6MG2 - chains A and B of the 4 polymer chains in the assembly; structure by X-ray diffraction, 1.93 A resolution.

# Chain A (and B)
Molecule: CCAAT/enhancer-binding protein beta
From: Homo sapiens
Notes: chain B of this document is another copy of the same molecule, construct and numbering; everything in this record applies to it too
Reference sequence: P17676 (CEBPB_HUMAN), isoform P17676-2; residues 269-344 here correspond to UniProt positions 246-321 (UniProt number = residue number - 23)
Chain sequence (78 residues; each row starts with the number of its first residue):
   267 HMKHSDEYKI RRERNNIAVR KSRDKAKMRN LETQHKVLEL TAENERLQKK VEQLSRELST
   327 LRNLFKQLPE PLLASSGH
Disordered / not traced: 267, 333-344 (chain B: 267, 337-344)
Differences from the reference sequence: expression tag (267-268)
Curated features (UniProtKB/Swiss-Prot):
  - region: Leu-320, Leu-327 (Leucine-zipper)
Reported in the primary citation:
  - mutagenesis - V285A: decreased binding to unmodified oligo
  - mutagenesis - V285A (7-fold): increased binding to 5mC

# How chain A and chain B interact
Pairs across the interface (40):
  Asn-296(A) / Asn-296(B)  hydrogen bond
  Thr-299(A) / Thr-299(B)
  Thr-299(A) / Val-303(B)
  Gln-300(A) / Thr-299(B)
  Val-303(A) / Thr-299(B)
  Val-303(A) / Lys-302(B)
  Val-303(A) / Val-303(B)  hydrophobic
  Val-303(A) / Leu-306(B)
  Leu-306(A) / Val-303(B)
  Leu-306(A) / Leu-306(B)  hydrophobic
  Leu-306(A) / Thr-307(B)
  Thr-307(A) / Leu-306(B)
  Glu-309(A) / Asn-310(B)
  Asn-310(A) / Leu-306(B)  hydrogen bond (side chain-backbone)
  Asn-310(A) / Glu-309(B)
  Asn-310(A) / Asn-310(B)  hydrogen bond
  Asn-310(A) / Leu-313(B)
  Leu-313(A) / Asn-310(B)
  Leu-313(A) / Leu-313(B)  hydrophobic
  Leu-313(A) / Gln-314(B)
  Leu-313(A) / Val-317(B)
  Gln-314(A) / Leu-313(B)
  Val-317(A) / Val-317(B)  hydrophobic
  Val-317(A) / Leu-320(B)  hydrophobic
  Leu-320(A) / Val-317(B)
  Leu-320(A) / Leu-320(B)  hydrophobic
  Leu-320(A) / Ser-321(B)
  Leu-320(A) / Leu-324(B)  hydrophobic
  Ser-321(A) / Leu-320(B)
  Glu-323(A) / Leu-324(B)
  Glu-323(A) / Arg-328(B)  salt bridge
  Leu-324(A) / Leu-320(B)  hydrophobic
  Leu-324(A) / Leu-324(B)  hydrophobic
  Leu-327(A) / Leu-327(B)  hydrophobic
  Leu-327(A) / Arg-328(B)
  Leu-327(A) / Phe-331(B)
  Arg-328(A) / Glu-323(B)  salt bridge
  Arg-328(A) / Leu-327(B)
  Leu-330(A) / Phe-331(B)  hydrophobic
  Phe-331(A) / Phe-331(B)  hydrophobic
Also at the interface, not in a pair above, chain A (21 interface residues in all): Lys-302, Lys-316
Also at the interface, not in a pair above, chain B (20 interface residues in all): Gln-300, Lys-316

# In short
21 residues of chain A and 20 residues of chain B are in contact; the contacts include 3 hydrogen bonds and 2
salt bridges. Polar pairs include Glu-323(A)/Arg-328(B), Asn-296(A)/Asn-296(B) and Asn-310(A)/Leu-306(B). From
the paper: V285A of chain A reduces binding to unmodified oligo; V285A of chain A increases binding to 5mC.
Chain A and chain B are both CCAAT/enhancer-binding protein beta (Homo sapiens); the structure, C-terminal
bZIP domain of human C/EBPbeta with 16bp Methylated Oligonucleotide Containing Consensus Recognition
Sequence-C2221 Crystal Form, was determined by X-ray diffraction (same publication as 6MG1 and 6MG3).
